Entry 4O3U (X-ray diffraction, 3.04 A resolution); this record covers chains A and P of the 3 polymer chains in the assembly.

[Chain A]
Molecule: Hepatocyte growth factor
Source organism: Homo sapiens
Notes: fragment: HGF-beta
UniProt: P14210 (HGF_HUMAN); residue numbers follow UniProt; this construct covers 495-728
Sequence (240 residues; row label = number of the first residue in the row):
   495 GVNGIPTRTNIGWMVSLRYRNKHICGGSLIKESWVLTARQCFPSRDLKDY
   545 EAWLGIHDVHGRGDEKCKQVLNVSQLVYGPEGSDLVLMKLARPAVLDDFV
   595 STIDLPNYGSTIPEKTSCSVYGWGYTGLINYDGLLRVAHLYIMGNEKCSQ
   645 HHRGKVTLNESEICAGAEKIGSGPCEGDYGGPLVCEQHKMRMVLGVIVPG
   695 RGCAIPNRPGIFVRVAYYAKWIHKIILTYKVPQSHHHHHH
Not modelled in the structure: 495-503, 723-734
Sequence notes: engineered mutation Gly-495 (Val in P14210), Ser-604 (Cys in P14210); expression tag (729-734)
Swiss-Prot annotation at these positions:
  - glycosylation (N-linked (GlcNAc...) asparagine): Asn-566 (complex), Asn-653 (complex)
Disulfide bonds: Cys-519/Cys-535, Cys-612/Cys-679, Cys-642/Cys-658, Cys-669/Cys-697

[Chain P]
Molecule: Zap 2.3
Sequence (15 residues; numbered 495 to 509; the number before each row is that of its first residue):
   495 IIGGCPYWMDREECI
Not modelled in the structure: 509
Disulfide bonds: Cys-499/Cys-508

[Interface between chain A and chain P]
Contacting residue pairs - 34 pairs, chain A then chain P:
  Ile-505(A) / Tyr-501(P)  hydrophobic
  His-551(A) / Tyr-501(P)  hydrogen bond
  Ser-611(A) / Arg-505(P)
  Cys-612(A) / Arg-505(P)  hydrogen bond (backbone-side chain)
  Val-614(A) / Ile-495(P)
  Gly-616(A) / Ile-495(P)
  Gly-618(A) / Ile-495(P)
  Tyr-619(A) / Ile-495(P)  hydrogen bond (backbone-backbone)
  Tyr-619(A) / Ile-496(P)
  Thr-620(A) / Ile-495(P)
  Leu-629(A) / Pro-500(P)
  Leu-629(A) / Tyr-501(P)  hydrogen bond (backbone-backbone)
  Arg-630(A) / Ile-495(P)
  Arg-630(A) / Gly-498(P)  hydrogen bond (side chain-backbone)
  Arg-630(A) / Cys-499(P)
  Arg-630(A) / Pro-500(P)
  Val-631(A) / Gly-498(P)
  Val-631(A) / Cys-499(P)  hydrogen bond (backbone-backbone)
  Val-631(A) / Pro-500(P)
  Val-631(A) / Tyr-501(P)  hydrophobic
  Ala-632(A) / Ile-495(P)  hydrophobic
  His-633(A) / Arg-505(P)  hydrogen bond
  Leu-634(A) / Arg-505(P)  hydrogen bond (backbone-side chain)
  Glu-662(A) / Arg-505(P)
  Gly-665(A) / Ile-496(P)
  Ser-666(A) / Ile-496(P)
  Ser-666(A) / Gly-497(P)
  Gly-667(A) / Ile-495(P)
  Gly-667(A) / Ile-496(P)  hydrogen bond (backbone-backbone)
  Pro-668(A) / Ile-495(P)  hydrophobic
  Cys-669(A) / Ile-496(P)  hydrophobic
  Asp-672(A) / Ile-495(P)  hydrogen bond (side chain-backbone)
  Cys-697(A) / Ile-496(P)  hydrophobic
  Ala-698(A) / Ile-496(P)  hydrophobic
Interface residues without a listed pair, chain A (28 interface residues in all): Ser-613, Tyr-615, Gly-621, Leu-628
Interface residues without a listed pair, chain P (10 interface residues in all): Asp-504, Cys-508

[Summary]
28 residues of chain A and 10 residues of chain P are in contact, with 10 hydrogen bonds. Polar contacts
include His-551(A)/Tyr-501(P), Cys-612(A)/Arg-505(P) and Arg-630(A)/Gly-498(P).
Chain A is Hepatocyte growth factor (Homo sapiens) and chain P is Zap 2.3; the structure, Zymogen HGF-beta/MET
with Zymogen Activator Peptide ZAP2.3, was determined by X-ray diffraction, deposited together with 4O3T.
